PDB entry 7DEG | electron microscopy, 3.40 A resolution | chains A and B of the 6 polymer chains in the assembly

== Chain A ==
Protein: Cytochrome c oxidase subunit I
From: Aquifex aeolicus (strain VF5)
Reference sequence: O67937 (O67937_AQUAE); residue numbers follow UniProt; this construct covers 6-592
Chain sequence (587 residues; row label = number of the first residue in the row):
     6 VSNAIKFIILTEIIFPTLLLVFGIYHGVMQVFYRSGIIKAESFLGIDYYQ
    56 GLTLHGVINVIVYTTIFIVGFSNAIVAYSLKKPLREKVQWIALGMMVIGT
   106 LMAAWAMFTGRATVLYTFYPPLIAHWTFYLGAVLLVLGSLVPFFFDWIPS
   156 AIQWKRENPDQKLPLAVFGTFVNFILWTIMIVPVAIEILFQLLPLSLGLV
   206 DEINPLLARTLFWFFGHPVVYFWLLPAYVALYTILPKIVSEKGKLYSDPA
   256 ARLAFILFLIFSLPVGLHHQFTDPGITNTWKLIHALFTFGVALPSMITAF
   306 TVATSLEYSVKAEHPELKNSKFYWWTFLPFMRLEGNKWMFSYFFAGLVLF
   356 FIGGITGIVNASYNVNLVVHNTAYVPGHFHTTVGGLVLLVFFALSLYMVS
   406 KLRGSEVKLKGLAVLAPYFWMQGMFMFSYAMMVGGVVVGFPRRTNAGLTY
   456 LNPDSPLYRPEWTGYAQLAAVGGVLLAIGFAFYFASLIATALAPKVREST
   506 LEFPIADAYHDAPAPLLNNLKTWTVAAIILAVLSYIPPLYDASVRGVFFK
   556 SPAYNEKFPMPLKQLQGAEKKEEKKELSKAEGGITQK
Unresolved in the structure: 566-571
Metal / ion sites: Cu ion: His222, His273, His274; heme-as Fe near His383 (its only coordinating residue here); heme Fe near His385 (its only coordinating residue here)
Ligand contacts:
  - 1,2-Distearoyl-sn-glycerophosphoethanolamine (3PE), molecule 1: Ser325, Lys326, Phe327, Tyr328, Trp329, Trp330, Thr331, Phe335, Phe349
  - 1,2-Distearoyl-sn-glycerophosphoethanolamine (3PE), molecule 2: Met336, Leu338, Gly416, Leu417, Leu420, Phe424, Phe487
  - DLX (2-[(2E,6E,10Z,14Z,18Z,23R)-3,7,11,15,19,23,27-heptamethyloctacosa-2,6,10,14,18-pentaenyl]naphthalene-1,4-dione): Val353, Phe356, Ile357, Tyr379, Thr386, Phe430, Ser433, Tyr434, Met437, Val438, Val441, Val442
  - heme-as (HAS): Tyr121, Trp218, His222, Val225, Tyr226, Trp228, Leu229, Tyr233, His273, His274, Phe276, Thr293, Val296, Ala297, Ser300, Met301, Ala304, Ala308, Trp330, Phe349, Leu352, Val353, Phe355, Phe356, Gly359, Gly362, Ile363, Asn365, Ala366, Asn371, His375, Val380, His383, Phe384, Thr387, Val388, Val392, Arg447
  - heme (HEM): Ile29, Gly32, Val33, Gln35, Val36, Arg39, Tyr53, Leu57, His60, Gly61, Asn64, Val65, Leu120, Tyr121, Pro381, Phe384, His385, Val388, Gly389, Leu393, Trp425, Phe432, Arg447, Arg448, Thr449, Gly478, Leu481
What the authors report for this chain:
  - self-association interface (contacts with another copy of this molecule): Tyr328, Arg337, Glu339
  - binding site for DLX: Phe430, Met437, Val438, Val441
  - catalytic residues: Tyr226, Tyr233, Tyr237, Ser252, Ser300, Thr303, His515, Asp516

== Chain B ==
Protein: Cytochrome oxidase subunit II
From: Aquifex aeolicus
Reference sequence: G5DGC8 (G5DGC8_AQUAO); numbering as in UniProt (aligned over 3-149)
Chain sequence (147 residues; each row starts with the number of its first residue):
     3 RAEKTGLTLALILLLTFFSLIVYAAKGLKIDIPTCVTDVEPFQEGKLIKH
    53 GDKRYELHILARMWYFDFNKGATEIKIPVGSVVDIFTTSKDVVHGVHIHG
   103 TNYNVMAIPGTVGYMRIKFEKPGVYHVVCHEFCGVGHHAMQGKIIVE
Metal / ion sites: dinuclear copper ion: His96, Glu133, His139
What the authors report for this chain:
  - dinuclear copper ion coordination: His96, Cys131, Cys135, His139
  - catalytic residues: Glu5 (by similarity / conservation)

== How chain A and chain B interact ==
Residue-residue contacts (101; chain A residue first):
  Glu46(A) - His140(B)  salt bridge
  Tyr54(A) - Phe134(B)  hydrophobic
  Tyr54(A) - His139(B)
  Tyr54(A) - His140(B)
  Thr118(A) - Phe134(B)
  Val119(A) - Phe134(B)
  Leu120(A) - Phe134(B)  hydrophobic
  Tyr124(A) - Val95(B)  hydrophobic
  Tyr124(A) - Glu133(B)
  Pro125(A) - Val95(B)
  Pro126(A) - Asp93(B)
  Pro126(A) - Val94(B)
  Pro210(A) - Ile110(B)
  Pro210(A) - Pro111(B)
  Leu211(A) - Ile110(B)  hydrophobic
  Arg214(A) - Met108(B)
  Arg214(A) - Glu133(B)  salt bridge
  Ser252(A) - Glu5(B)
  Ala255(A) - Glu5(B)
  Phe276(A) - Ile34(B)
  Thr277(A) - Pro35(B)
  Thr277(A) - Asn106(B)
  Thr277(A) - Val107(B)
  Thr277(A) - Met108(B)
  Asp278(A) - Pro35(B)
  Asp278(A) - Met108(B)
  Asp278(A) - Ile110(B)
  Pro279(A) - Thr36(B)
  Pro279(A) - Cys37(B)
  Pro279(A) - Met108(B)
  Pro279(A) - Ile110(B)
  Pro279(A) - Thr113(B)
  Pro279(A) - Gly115(B)
  Gly280(A) - Cys37(B)  hydrogen bond (backbone-side chain)
  Asn283(A) - Ile34(B)
  Asn283(A) - Thr36(B)
  Lys286(A) - Pro35(B)  hydrogen bond (side chain-backbone)
  Leu287(A) - Phe20(B)  hydrophobic
  Ala290(A) - Phe20(B)
  Leu291(A) - Phe20(B)  hydrophobic
  Phe294(A) - Leu16(B)
  Phe294(A) - Phe19(B)  hydrophobic
  Phe294(A) - Phe20(B)  hydrophobic
  Leu298(A) - Leu9(B)  hydrophobic
  Met301(A) - Ala12(B)  hydrophobic
  Phe305(A) - Ala4(B)
  Phe305(A) - Glu5(B)
  Ile363(A) - Leu16(B)  hydrophobic
  Ile363(A) - Phe19(B)  hydrophobic
  Ser367(A) - Ile23(B)
  Tyr368(A) - Ile23(B)
  Tyr368(A) - Ala27(B)
  Tyr368(A) - Ile34(B)
  Asn369(A) - Ile23(B)  hydrogen bond (side chain-backbone)
  Asn369(A) - Ala26(B)
  Asn369(A) - Ala27(B)
  Asn369(A) - Ile32(B)
  Leu372(A) - Asn106(B)  hydrogen bond (backbone-side chain)
  Leu372(A) - Met117(B)  hydrophobic
  His375(A) - Asn106(B)  hydrogen bond (backbone-side chain)
  His375(A) - Met108(B)
  Asn376(A) - Met108(B)
  Asn376(A) - His132(B)
  Asn376(A) - Glu133(B)
  Thr377(A) - His99(B)
  Gly444(A) - His101(B)
  Pro446(A) - His132(B)
  Arg447(A) - His132(B)
  Arg448(A) - His132(B)
  Arg448(A) - His139(B)  hydrogen bond (backbone-side chain)
  Asn450(A) - His140(B)
  Leu453(A) - His140(B)
  Thr454(A) - His140(B)  hydrogen bond (side chain-backbone)
  Tyr455(A) - Val130(B)
  Tyr455(A) - His140(B)
  Tyr455(A) - Met142(B)  hydrogen bond (side chain-backbone)
  Tyr455(A) - Gln143(B)
  Leu462(A) - Ala141(B)  hydrophobic
  Leu462(A) - Gln143(B)
  Arg464(A) - His101(B)  hydrogen bond
  Arg464(A) - His128(B)  hydrogen bond
  Arg464(A) - Gln143(B)  hydrogen bond
  Trp467(A) - His101(B)
  Arg550(A) - Cys37(B)  hydrogen bond (backbone-side chain)
  Gly551(A) - Gly112(B)
  Gly551(A) - Thr113(B)
  Val552(A) - Gly112(B)
  Phe553(A) - Thr39(B)
  Phe553(A) - Gly112(B)  hydrogen bond (backbone-backbone)
  Phe554(A) - Gly112(B)
  Ser556(A) - Asp93(B)  hydrogen bond (side chain-backbone)
  Tyr559(A) - Asp93(B)
  Tyr559(A) - Val94(B)  hydrophobic
  Glu561(A) - Trp66(B)
  Glu561(A) - Gly136(B)
  Glu561(A) - Val137(B)  hydrogen bond (backbone-backbone)
  Lys562(A) - Trp66(B)
  Lys562(A) - Val137(B)
  Phe563(A) - Trp66(B)
  Pro564(A) - Met65(B)  hydrophobic
  Pro564(A) - Trp66(B)
Other interface residues (no listed pair), chain A (67 interface residues in all): Leu127, Leu258, Ile281, Thr282, Ile302, Asn371, Val374, Val443, Thr449, Ala451
Other interface residues (no listed pair), chain B (52 interface residues in all): Gly8, Leu15, Val24, Lys28, Val38, Lys92, Asn104, Val114

== Summary ==
67 residues of chain A face 52 of chain B across their interface; the contacts include 15 hydrogen bonds and 2
salt bridges. Among the polar pairs are Glu46(A)-His140(B), Arg214(A)-Glu133(B) and Gly280(A)-Cys37(B). The
paper reports catalytic residues Tyr226(A), Tyr233(A) and Glu5(B) among others; a binding site for DLX at
Phe430(A), Met437(A) and Val438(A) among others.
Chain A is Cytochrome c oxidase subunit I (Aquifex aeolicus (strain VF5)) and chain B is Cytochrome oxidase
subunit II (Aquifex aeolicus); the structure, Cryo-EM structure of a heme-copper terminal oxidase dimer
provides insights into its catalytic mechanism, was determined by electron microscopy.
